Entry 6BAU (X-ray diffraction, 3.80 A resolution); this record covers chains A and C of the 3 polymer chains in the assembly.

[Chain A (and C)]
Name: Glutamate transporter homolog
Organism: Pyrococcus horikoshii
Notes: chain C of this document is another copy of the same molecule, construct and numbering; everything in this record applies to it too
Reference sequence: O59010 (GLT_PYRHO); residue numbers follow UniProt; this construct covers 1-417
Sequence (420 residues; each row starts with the number of its first residue):
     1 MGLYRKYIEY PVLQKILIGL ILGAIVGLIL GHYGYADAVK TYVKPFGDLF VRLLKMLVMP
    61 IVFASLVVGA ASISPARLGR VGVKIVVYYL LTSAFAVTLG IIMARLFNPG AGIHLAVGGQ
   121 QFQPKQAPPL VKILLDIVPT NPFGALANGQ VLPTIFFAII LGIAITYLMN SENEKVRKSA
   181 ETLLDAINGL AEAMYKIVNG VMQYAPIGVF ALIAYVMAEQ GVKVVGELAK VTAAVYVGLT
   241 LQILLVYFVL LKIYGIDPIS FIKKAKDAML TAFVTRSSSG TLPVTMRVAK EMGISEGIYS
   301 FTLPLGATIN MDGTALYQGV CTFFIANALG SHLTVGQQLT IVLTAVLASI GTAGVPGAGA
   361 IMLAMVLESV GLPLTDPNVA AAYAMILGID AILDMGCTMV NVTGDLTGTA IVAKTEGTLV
Disordered / not traced: 1-8, 417-420
Sequence notes: engineered mutation Cys397 (Arg in O59010); expression tag (418-420)
Ion coordination: Na+ site 1: Gly306, Asn310, Asp405; Na+ site 2: Thr308, Ser349, Ile350, Thr352
Ligand contacts: cysteine (CYS): Arg276, Ser277, Ser278, Met311, Thr314, Thr352, Ala353, Gly354, Val355, Pro356, Gly357, Ala358, Gly359, Asp394, Cys397, Thr398, Asn401
Reported in the primary citation:
  - mutagenesis - G396S/R397C (500 +/- 200 uM): decreased binding to TBOA
  - mutagenesis - G396S/R397C (120 +/- 20 uM): increased binding to benzylserine
  - mutagenesis - G396S/R397C (280 +/- 60 uM): increased binding to benzylcysteine

[Chain A / chain C interface]
Contacting residue pairs (46; chain A residue first):
  Leu135(A) - Pro45(C)
  Leu135(A) - Leu49(C)  hydrophobic
  Leu135(A) - Arg52(C)  hydrogen bond (backbone-side chain)
  Asp136(A) - Arg52(C)  salt bridge
  Val138(A) - Leu49(C)  hydrophobic
  Val138(A) - Arg52(C)  hydrogen bond (backbone-side chain)
  Val138(A) - Leu53(C)  hydrophobic
  Pro139(A) - Arg52(C)
  Pro139(A) - Met56(C)
  Thr140(A) - Arg52(C)
  Thr140(A) - Lys55(C)
  Thr140(A) - Met56(C)
  Asn141(A) - Met59(C)
  Asn141(A) - Leu146(C)  hydrogen bond (side chain-backbone)
  Asn141(A) - Ala147(C)  hydrogen bond (side chain-backbone)
  Asn141(A) - Gly149(C)
  Pro142(A) - Met56(C)
  Phe143(A) - Met59(C)  hydrophobic
  Phe143(A) - Pro60(C)
  Phe143(A) - Leu146(C)  hydrophobic
  Phe143(A) - Ala147(C)  hydrophobic
  Gly144(A) - Ala147(C)  hydrogen bond (backbone-backbone)
  Phe156(A) - Leu53(C)  hydrophobic
  Phe156(A) - Met56(C)  hydrophobic
  Phe157(A) - Met56(C)  hydrophobic
  Ile160(A) - Ile197(C)  hydrophobic
  Leu161(A) - Leu190(C)  hydrophobic
  Leu161(A) - Ala193(C)  hydrophobic
  Ala164(A) - Ala193(C)
  Ala164(A) - Ile197(C)  hydrophobic
  Tyr167(A) - Lys196(C)
  Leu168(A) - Gly189(C)
  Leu168(A) - Glu192(C)
  Leu168(A) - Ala193(C)
  Val176(A) - Glu192(C)
  Lys178(A) - Glu181(C)  salt bridge
  Lys178(A) - Asp185(C)  salt bridge
  Ser179(A) - Asp185(C)
  Ser179(A) - Asn188(C)  hydrogen bond
  Ser179(A) - Gly189(C)
  Thr182(A) - Thr182(C)
  Thr182(A) - Asp185(C)
  Thr182(A) - Ala186(C)
  Leu183(A) - Ala186(C)
  Leu183(A) - Gly189(C)
  Leu183(A) - Leu190(C)
Other interface residues (no listed pair), chain A (26 interface residues in all): Val131, Ala147, Ile165, Lys175, Ala180
Other interface residues (no listed pair), chain C (25 interface residues in all): Asp48, Asn148, Met194

[In short]
Chain A and chain C form an interface of 26 and 25 residues respectively, with 6 hydrogen bonds and 3 salt
bridges. Polar pairs include Asp136(A)-Arg52(C), Lys178(A)-Glu181(C) and Lys178(A)-Asp185(C). Chain A binds
cysteine. The paper reports that G396S/R397C of chain A reduce binding to TBOA; G396S/R397C of chain A
increase binding to benzylserine.
Both chains are Glutamate transporter homolog (Pyrococcus horikoshii). Entry 6BAU (Crystal Structure of GltPh
R397C in complex with L-Cysteine) was determined by X-ray diffraction, deposited together with 6BAT, 6BAV and
6BMI.
